4K78 - chains A and B; structure by X-ray diffraction, 1.80 A resolution.

Chain A:
Molecule: Golgi-associated PDZ and coiled-coil motif-containing protein
Source organism: Homo sapiens
Notes: fragment: PDZ domain
UniProt: Q9HD26 (GOPC_HUMAN); numbering as in UniProt (aligned over 284-370)
Sequence (87 residues; numbered 284 to 370; the number before each row is that of its first residue):
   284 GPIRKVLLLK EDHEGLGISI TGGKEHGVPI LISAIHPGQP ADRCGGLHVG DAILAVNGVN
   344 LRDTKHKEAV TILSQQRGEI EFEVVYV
Modified residues: C327 (cysteine-s-sulfonic acid; CSU)
Sequence notes: engineered mutation A317 (Glu in Q9HD26)
What the authors report for this chain:
  - mutagenesis - E317A (<7-fold): increased binding to iCAL36-QDTRL peptide (chain B)

Chain B:
Molecule: iCAL36-QDTRL peptide
Sequence (10 residues; numbered 1 to 10; the number before each row is that of its first residue):
     1 ANSRWQDTRL

Interface between chain A and chain B:
Contacting residue pairs (32):
  G298(A) - L10(B)
  L299(A) - L10(B)  hydrogen bond (backbone-backbone)
  G300(A) - L10(B)  hydrogen bond (backbone-backbone)
  I301(A) - R9(B)
  I301(A) - L10(B)  hydrogen bond (backbone-backbone)
  S302(A) - D7(B)
  S302(A) - T8(B)
  S302(A) - R9(B)
  I303(A) - Q6(B)
  I303(A) - D7(B)
  I303(A) - T8(B)  hydrogen bond (backbone-backbone)
  I303(A) - L10(B)  hydrophobic
  T304(A) - W5(B)
  T304(A) - Q6(B)  hydrogen bond (side chain-backbone)
  T304(A) - D7(B)
  G305(A) - W5(B)
  E308(A) - N2(B)  hydrogen bond (backbone-side chain)
  E308(A) - Q6(B)  hydrogen bond
  H309(A) - N2(B)  hydrogen bond
  H309(A) - R4(B)
  H309(A) - W5(B)
  H309(A) - Q6(B)  hydrogen bond
  V311(A) - W5(B)  hydrophobic
  L314(A) - W5(B)  hydrophobic
  S316(A) - D7(B)  hydrogen bond
  H319(A) - R9(B)
  Q322(A) - R9(B)  hydrogen bond
  H349(A) - Q6(B)
  H349(A) - T8(B)  hydrogen bond
  V353(A) - T8(B)
  V353(A) - L10(B)  hydrophobic
  L356(A) - L10(B)  hydrophobic
From the paper, about this interface:
  - residue pairs: Q322(A)-R9(B) (hydrogen bond), H349(A)-T8(B) (hydrogen bond)

Summary:
18 residues of chain A and 8 residues of chain B are in contact; the contacts include 12 hydrogen bonds. Among
the polar pairs are L299(A)-L10(B), T304(A)-Q6(B) and E308(A)-N2(B). The authors report hydrogen bonds between
Q322(A) and R9(B) and H349(A) and T8(B). From the paper: E317A of chain A increases binding to iCAL36-QDTRL
peptide (chain B).
Chain A is Golgi-associated PDZ and coiled-coil motif-containing protein (Homo sapiens) and chain B is
iCAL36-QDTRL peptide; the structure, CFTR Associated Ligand (CAL) E317A PDZ domain bound to peptide
iCAL36-QDTRL (ANSRWQDTRL), was determined by X-ray diffraction together with 4JOE, 4JOF, 4JOG, 4JOH, 4JOJ,
4JOK and 5 further entries from the same study.
